PDB entry 9DNR | X-ray diffraction, 1.22 A resolution | chains A and C

[Chain A]
Molecule: E3 ubiquitin-protein ligase UBR2
Source organism: Homo sapiens
Notes: fragment: UBR-box domain
UniProtKB: Q8IWV8 (UBR2_HUMAN); numbering as in UniProt (aligned over 98-167)
Sequence (70 residues; row label = number of the first residue in the row):
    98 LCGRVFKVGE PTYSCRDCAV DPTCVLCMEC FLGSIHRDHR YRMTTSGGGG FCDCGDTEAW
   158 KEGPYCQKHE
Metal / ion sites: Zn2+ site 1: C99, C124, C127, C149; Zn2+ site 2: C112, C115, H133, H136; Zn2+ site 3: C127, C151, C163, H166
Swiss-Prot annotation at these positions:
  - binding site (Zn(2+)): C99, C112, C115, C124, C127, H133, H136, C149, C151, C163, H166
  - binding site (a peptide): F148, D150, D153
  - cross-link (Glycyl lysine isopeptide (Lys-Gly)): K158 (interchain with G-Cter in ubiquitin), K165 (interchain with G-Cter in ubiquitin)
  - mutagenesis: V122 (V122L: 36-fold decrease in affinity for N-degron peptide RLFS)

[Chain C]
Molecule: Arg-trp-phe-NH2
Sequence (4 residues; numbered 1 to 4; the number before each row is that of its first residue):
     1 RWFX
Modified residues: NH2 (amino group) at position 4

[Chain A / chain C interface]
Residue-residue contacts (13):
  T109(A) - F3(C)
  T120(A) - R1(C)
  T120(A) - W2(C)  hydrogen bond (backbone-backbone)
  C121(A) - R1(C)
  V122(A) - R1(C)
  V122(A) - W2(C)
  V122(A) - F3(C)  hydrophobic
  G147(A) - R1(C)
  G147(A) - W2(C)
  F148(A) - R1(C)  hydrogen bond (backbone-backbone)
  D150(A) - R1(C)  salt bridge
  D153(A) - R1(C)  salt bridge
  A156(A) - R1(C)
Interface residues without a listed pair, chain A (12 interface residues in all): P119, T141, E155
Interface residues without a listed pair, chain C (4 interface residues in all): NH2_4

[Overview]
12 residues of chain A and 4 residues of chain C are in contact; the contacts include 2 hydrogen bonds and 2
salt bridges. Among the polar pairs are D150(A)-R1(C), D153(A)-R1(C) and T120(A)-W2(C).
Chain A is E3 ubiquitin-protein ligase UBR2 (Homo sapiens) and chain C is Arg-trp-phe-NH2; the structure,
Structure of UBR2-RWF complex, was determined by X-ray diffraction.
